Entry 6UVN (electron microscopy, 3.10 A resolution); this record covers chains D and M of the 12 polymer chains in the assembly.

Chain D:
Protein: Cas7
Organism: Vibrio cholerae
Sequence (355 residues; row label = number of the first residue in the row):
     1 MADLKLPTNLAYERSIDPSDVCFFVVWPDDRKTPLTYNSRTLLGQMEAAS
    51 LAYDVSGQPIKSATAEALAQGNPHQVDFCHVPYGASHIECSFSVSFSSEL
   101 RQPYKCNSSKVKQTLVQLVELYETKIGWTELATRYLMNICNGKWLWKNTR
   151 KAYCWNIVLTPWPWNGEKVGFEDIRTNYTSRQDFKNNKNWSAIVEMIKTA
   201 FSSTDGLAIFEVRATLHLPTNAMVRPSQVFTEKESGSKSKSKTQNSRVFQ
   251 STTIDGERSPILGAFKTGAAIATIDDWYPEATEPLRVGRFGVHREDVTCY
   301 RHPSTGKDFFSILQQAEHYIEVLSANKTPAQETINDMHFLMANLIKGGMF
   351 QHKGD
Not modelled in the structure: 1-3, 232-244, 354-355

Chain M:
Molecule: crRNA
Organism: Vibrio cholerae
Sequence (61 nucleotides; row label = number of the first residue in the row):
     1 CUAAGAAAUUCACGGCGGGCUUGAUGUCCGCGUCUACCUGGUUCACUGCC
    51 GUGUAGGCAGC

Chain D / chain M interface:
Residue-residue contacts - 47 pairs, chain D then chain M:
  Ala-11(D) / C29(M)  base contact
  Tyr-12(D) / C29(M)  hydrogen bond to the sugar
  Tyr-12(D) / G30(M)  sugar contact
  Glu-13(D) / C29(M)  sugar contact
  Glu-13(D) / G30(M)  phosphate contact
  Arg-14(D) / G30(M)  salt bridge to the phosphate
  Arg-14(D) / C31(M)  salt bridge to the phosphate
  Thr-41(D) / U39(M)  phosphate contact
  Leu-42(D) / C37(M)  sugar contact
  Leu-42(D) / U39(M)  phosphate contact
  Leu-43(D) / C38(M)  sugar contact
  Leu-43(D) / U39(M)  hydrogen bond to the phosphate
  Gly-44(D) / C37(M)  base contact
  Gln-45(D) / C38(M)  hydrogen bond to the phosphate
  Glu-47(D) / A36(M)  hydrogen bond to the sugar
  His-74(D) / C37(M)  base contact
  Val-76(D) / C37(M)  base contact
  Tyr-104(D) / C28(M)  hydrogen bond to the sugar
  Tyr-104(D) / C29(M)  sugar contact
  Trp-146(D) / G32(M)  base contact
  Arg-225(D) / U35(M)  salt bridge to the phosphate
  Arg-225(D) / A36(M)  salt bridge to the phosphate
  Ser-227(D) / U33(M)  hydrogen bond to the phosphate
  Ser-227(D) / C34(M)  phosphate contact
  Gln-228(D) / U33(M)  sugar contact
  Gln-228(D) / C34(M)  hydrogen bond to the phosphate
  Gln-228(D) / U35(M)  hydrogen bond to the phosphate
  Val-229(D) / U33(M)  base contact
  Phe-230(D) / U33(M)  base contact
  Thr-231(D) / U33(M)  hydrogen bond to the base
  Ser-246(D) / C37(M)  hydrogen bond to the base
  Gln-250(D) / U33(M)  hydrogen bond to the phosphate
  Phe-265(D) / C31(M)  phosphate contact
  Phe-265(D) / G32(M)  phosphate contact
  Lys-266(D) / G32(M)  hydrogen bond to the base
  Lys-266(D) / C34(M)  salt bridge to the phosphate
  Ala-269(D) / G32(M)  phosphate contact
  Arg-286(D) / C31(M)  sugar contact
  Arg-286(D) / G32(M)  salt bridge to the phosphate
  Arg-294(D) / G32(M)  hydrogen bond to the sugar
  Arg-294(D) / U33(M)  hydrogen bond to the sugar
  Arg-294(D) / C34(M)  hydrogen bond to the sugar
  Lys-346(D) / G30(M)  sugar contact
  Gly-347(D) / G30(M)  sugar contact
  Gly-348(D) / G30(M)  hydrogen bond to the sugar
  Met-349(D) / C29(M)  base contact
  Met-349(D) / G30(M)  base contact
Other interface residues (no listed pair), chain D (32 interface residues in all): Arg-247

Summary:
32 residues of chain D and 12 residues of chain M are in contact, with 16 hydrogen bonds and 6 salt bridges.
Polar pairs include Thr-231(D)/U33(M), Ser-246(D)/C37(M) and Lys-266(D)/G32(M).
Here chain D is Cas7 and chain M is crRNA, both from Vibrio cholerae. Entry 6UVN (CryoEM structure of
VcCascasde-TniQ complex) was determined by electron microscopy.
